Entry 9K07 (electron microscopy, 2.83 A resolution); this record covers chains A and B of the 6 polymer chains in the assembly.

Chain A:
Protein: Guanine nucleotide-binding protein G(i) subunit alpha-2, Guanine nucleotide-binding protein G(s) subunit alpha isoforms short
From: Homo sapiens
Notes: EC 3.6.5.-
UniProtKB: chimeric construct of P04899, P63092: residues 1-39 from P04899 (GNAI2_HUMAN) positions 1-39 (same numbers); residues 40-57 from P63092 positions 47-64 (UniProt number = residue number + 7); residues 66-115 from P63092 positions 204-253 (UniProt number = residue number + 138); residues 116-246 from P63092 positions 264-394 (UniProt number = residue number + 148)
Amino-acid sequence (246 residues; numbered 1 to 246; the number before each row is that of its first residue):
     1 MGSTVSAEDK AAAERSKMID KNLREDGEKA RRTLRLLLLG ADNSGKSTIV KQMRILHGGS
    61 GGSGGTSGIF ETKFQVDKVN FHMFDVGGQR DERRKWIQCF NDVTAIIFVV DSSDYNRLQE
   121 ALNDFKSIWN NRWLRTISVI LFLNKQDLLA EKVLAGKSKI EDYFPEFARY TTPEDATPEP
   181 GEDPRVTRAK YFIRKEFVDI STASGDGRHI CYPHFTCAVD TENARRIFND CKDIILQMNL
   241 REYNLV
Unresolved in the structure: 1-4, 52-67, 88-92, 174-182
Sequence notes: conflict Ser3 (Cys in P04899), Arg31 (Ala in P04899), Thr33 (Glu in P04899), 20 further conflict positions vs the reference (P63092) not listed; linker (58-65)
Swiss-Prot annotation at these positions:
  - lipidation: Gly2 (N-myristoyl glycine)

Chain B:
Protein: Guanine nucleotide-binding protein G(I)/G(S)/G(T) subunit beta-1
From: Rattus norvegicus
UniProtKB: P54311 (GBB1_RAT); residue numbers follow UniProt; this construct covers 2-340
Amino-acid sequence (345 residues; row label = number of the first residue in the row; numbers below 1 keep their minus sign (Met-4 is residue -4)):
    -4 MGSLLQSELD QLRQEAEQLK NQIRDARKAC ADATLSQITN NIDPVGRIQM RTRRTLRGHL
    56 AKIYAMHWGT DSRLLVSASQ DGKLIIWDSY TTNKVHAIPL RSSWVMTCAY APSGNYVACG
   116 GLDNICSIYN LKTREGNVRV SRELAGHTGY LSCCRFLDDN QIVTSSGDTT CALWDIETGQ
   176 QTTTFTGHTG DVMSLSLAPD TRLFVSGACD ASAKLWDVRE GMCRQTFTGH ESDINAICFF
   236 PNGNAFATGS DDATCRLFDL RADQELMTYS HDNIICGITS VSFSKSGRLL LAGYDDFNCN
   296 VWDALKADRA GVLAGHDNRV SCLGVTDDGM AVATGSWDSF LKIWN
Unresolved in the structure: -4 to 2
Sequence notes: initiating methionine (-4); expression tag (-3 to 1)
Swiss-Prot annotation at these positions:
  - modified residue: Ser2 (N-acetylserine), His266 (Phosphohistidine)

Interface between chain A and chain B:
Contacting residue pairs (39):
  Ala13(A) with Asn88(B)
  Arg15(A) with Val90(B), hydrogen bond (side chain-backbone); His91(B)
  Ser16(A) with Asn88(B); Lys89(B), hydrogen bond (side chain-backbone)
  Ile19(A) with Lys89(B); Val90(B); Ala92(B), hydrophobic
  Asp20(A) with Lys89(B), salt bridge
  Leu23(A) with Leu55(B); Lys78(B); Ile80(B), hydrophobic; Lys89(B)
  Asp26(A) with Lys78(B), salt bridge
  Gly27(A) with Leu55(B)
  Arg35(A) with Trp99(B)
  Phe84(A) with Trp99(B), hydrophobic
  Lys95(A) with Tyr145(B); Met188(B); Cys204(B); Asp228(B); Asn230(B), hydrogen bond; Asp246(B), salt bridge
  Trp96(A) with Leu117(B), hydrophobic; Tyr145(B)
  Gln98(A) with Tyr59(B); Arg314(B), hydrogen bond
  Cys99(A) with Lys57(B), hydrogen bond (backbone-side chain); Tyr59(B); Trp99(B); Met101(B), hydrophobic
  Phe100(A) with Trp99(B), hydrophobic; Leu117(B), hydrophobic
  Asn101(A) with Lys57(B), hydrogen bond; Trp332(B)
  Arg132(A) with Asp290(B)
  Trp133(A) with Asp290(B); Arg314(B); Trp332(B), hydrophobic
Also at the interface, not in a pair above, chain A (21 interface residues in all): Ala12, Ile69, Asp102
Also at the interface, not in a pair above, chain B (25 interface residues in all): Gly53, Gln75, Thr87

In short:
21 residues of chain A face 25 of chain B across their interface, with 6 hydrogen bonds and 3 salt bridges.
Polar pairs include Asp20(A)-Lys89(B), Asp26(A)-Lys78(B) and Lys95(A)-Asp246(B).
Chain A is Guanine nucleotide-binding protein G(i) subunit alpha-2, Guanine nucleotide-binding protein G(s)
subunit alpha isoforms short (Homo sapiens) and chain B is Guanine nucleotide-binding protein G(I)/G(S)/G(T)
subunit beta-1 (Rattus norvegicus); the structure, Cryo-EM structure of the DSO-5a-bound human BRS3-Gq
complex, was determined by electron microscopy (same publication as 9LWP).
